PDB entry 3J97 | electron microscopy, 7.80 A resolution (low resolution: residue-level contacts below are approximate; hydrogen-bond / salt-bridge calls are withheld) | chains L and M of the 13 polymer chains in the assembly

== Chain L ==
Protein: Syntaxin-1A
Organism: Rattus norvegicus
UniProt: P32851 (STX1A_RAT); numbering as in UniProt (aligned over 191-256)
Sequence (67 residues; each row starts with the number of its first residue):
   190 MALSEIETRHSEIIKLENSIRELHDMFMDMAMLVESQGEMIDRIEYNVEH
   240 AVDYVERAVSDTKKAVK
Unresolved in the structure: 190
Sequence notes: expression tag (190)

== Chain M ==
Protein: Synaptosomal-associated protein 25
Organism: Rattus norvegicus
Sequence (198 residues; each row starts with the number of its first residue):
     7 MRNELEEMQRRADQLADESLESTRRMLQLVEESKDAGIRTLVMLDEQGEQ
    57 LDRVEEGMNHINQDMKEAEKNLKDLGKFCGLCVCPCNKLKSSDAYKKAWG
   107 NNQDGVVASQPARVVDEREQMAISGGFIRRVTNDARENEMDENLEQVSGI
   157 IGNLRHMALDMGNEIDTQNRQIDRIMEKADSNKTRIDEANQRATKMLG
Unresolved in the structure: 7-16, 84-140

== Chain L / chain M interface ==
Pairs across the interface - 33 pairs, chain L then chain M:
  I195(L) - A18(M)
  R198(L) - M146(M)
  H199(L) - L21(M)
  H199(L) - S25(M)
  I202(L) - S25(M)
  I203(L) - S25(M)
  E206(L) - S28(M)
  E206(L) - M32(M)
  I209(L) - M32(M)
  R210(L) - S28(M)
  R210(L) - R31(M)
  R210(L) - L35(M)
  H213(L) - L35(M)
  F216(L) - S39(M)
  F216(L) - L160(M)
  A220(L) - A42(M)
  V223(L) - T46(M)
  V223(L) - M49(M)
  V223(L) - Q53(M)
  E224(L) - M49(M)
  I230(L) - Q53(M)
  I230(L) - Q56(M)
  E234(L) - Q56(M)
  V237(L) - V60(M)
  E238(L) - R59(M)
  E238(L) - V60(M)
  V241(L) - G63(M)
  V241(L) - H66(M)
  V241(L) - I67(M)
  E245(L) - H66(M)
  V248(L) - D70(M)
  A254(L) - L81(M)
  V255(L) - N77(M)
Other interface residues (no listed pair), chain L (29 interface residues in all): M219, G227, D231, A240, V244, T251, K252
Other interface residues (no listed pair), chain M (31 interface residues in all): E24, V36, R45, L50, M71, E73, A74, D80

== In short ==
The interface between chain L and chain M involves 29 residues on one side and 31 on the other.
Chain L is Syntaxin-1A and chain M is Synaptosomal-associated protein 25, both from Rattus norvegicus; the
structure, Structure of 20S supercomplex, was determined by electron microscopy, deposited together with 3J94,
3J95, 3J96, 3J98 and 3J99.
